Entry 7B24 (X-ray diffraction, 2.05 A resolution); this record covers chains D and E of the 8 polymer chains in the assembly.

Chain D:
Molecule: DtxR family iron (Metal) dependent repressor
From: Saccharopolyspora erythraea (strain ATCC 11635 / DSM 40517 / JCM 4748 / NBRC 13426 / NCIMB 8594 / NRRL 2338)
UniProt: A0A2A9J1W2 (A0A2A9J1W2_SACEN); numbering as in UniProt (aligned over 1-231)
Amino-acid sequence (233 residues; each row starts with the number of its first residue; numbers below 1 keep their minus sign (Gly-1 is residue -1)):
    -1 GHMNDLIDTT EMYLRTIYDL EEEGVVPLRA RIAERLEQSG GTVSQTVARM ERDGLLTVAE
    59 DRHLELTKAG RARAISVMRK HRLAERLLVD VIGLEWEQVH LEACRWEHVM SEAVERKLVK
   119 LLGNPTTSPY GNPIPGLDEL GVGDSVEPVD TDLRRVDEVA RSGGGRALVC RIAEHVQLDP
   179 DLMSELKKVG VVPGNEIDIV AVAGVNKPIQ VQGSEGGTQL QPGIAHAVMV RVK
Not modelled in the structure: -1 to 1, 144-231
Sequence notes: expression tag (-1 to 0); engineered mutation Gly39 (Pro in A0A2A9J1W2)
Bound ions: Co2+ site 1: Met10, Cys102, Glu105, His106; Co2+ site 2: His79, Glu83, His98 (shared with 2 residues of chain aa)

Chain E:
Molecule: consensus DNA-binding sequence
Sequence (30 nucleotides; each row starts with the number of its first residue):
     1 CGTGACTTAG GTTAGCCTAA CCTAAGTACG
Not modelled in the structure: 1

Chain D / chain E interface:
Pairs across the interface (14; chain D residue first):
  Leu4(D) - DC21(E)  phosphate contact
  Thr7(D) - DA20(E)  sugar contact
  Thr7(D) - DC21(E)  hydrogen bond to the phosphate
  Glu35(D) - DC22(E)  phosphate contact
  Gln36(D) - DC21(E)  hydrogen bond to the phosphate
  Gln36(D) - DC22(E)  phosphate contact
  Ser37(D) - DC22(E)  hydrogen bond to the phosphate
  Ser37(D) - DT23(E)  base contact
  Thr40(D) - DC21(E)  phosphate contact
  Thr40(D) - DC22(E)  hydrogen bond to the phosphate
  Gln43(D) - DC21(E)  hydrogen bond to the base
  Arg47(D) - DA19(E)  phosphate contact
  Arg47(D) - DA20(E)  salt bridge to the phosphate
  Arg50(D) - DA19(E)  salt bridge to the phosphate
Interface residues without a listed pair, chain D (10 interface residues in all): Thr8

Summary:
Chain D and chain E form an interface of 10 and 5 residues respectively, with 5 hydrogen bonds and 2 salt
bridges. Polar contacts include Gln43(D)-DC21(E), Thr7(D)-DC21(E) and Gln36(D)-DC21(E). Met10(D), Cys102(D),
Glu105(D) and His106(D) coordinate Co2+ site 1.
Chain D is DtxR family iron (Metal) dependent repressor (Saccharopolyspora erythraea (strain ATCC 11635 / DSM
40517 / JCM 4748 / NBRC 13426 / NCIMB 8594 / NRRL 2338)) and chain E is consensus DNA-binding sequence; the
structure, DtxR-like iron-dependent regulator IdeR (P39G variant) complexed with cobalt and its consensus
DNA-binding sequence, was determined by X-ray diffraction, deposited together with 7B1V, 7B1Y, 7B20, 7B23 and
7B25.
